PDB entry 4FAN | X-ray diffraction, 2.08 A resolution | chains C and D of the 6 polymer chains in the assembly

# Chain C
Protein: Methylamine dehydrogenase light chain
From: Paracoccus denitrificans
Notes: EC 1.4.9.1
Reference sequence: P22619 (DHML_PARDE); residues 1-131 here correspond to UniProt positions 58-188 (UniProt number = residue number + 57)
Amino-acid sequence (137 residues; each row starts with the number of its first residue):
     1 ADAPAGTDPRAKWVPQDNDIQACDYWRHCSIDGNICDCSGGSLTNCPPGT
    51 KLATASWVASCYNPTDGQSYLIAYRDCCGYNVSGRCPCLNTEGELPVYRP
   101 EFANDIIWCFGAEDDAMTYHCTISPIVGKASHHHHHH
Not modelled in the structure: 1-6, 136-137
Disulfides: Cys-23/Cys-88, Cys-29/Cys-61, Cys-36/Cys-121, Cys-38/Cys-86, Cys-46/Cys-77, Cys-78/Cys-109
Glycans and other covalent adducts: covalent link Trp-57/Trp-108
Modified / non-standard residues: Trp-57 (7-hydroxy-l-tryptophan; 0AF)
Differences from the reference sequence: expression tag (132-137)
Curated features (UniProtKB/Swiss-Prot):
  - modified residue: Trp-57 (Tryptophylquinone)
  - cross-link: Trp-57 to Trp-108 (Tryptophan tryptophylquinone (Trp-Trp))
Reported in the primary citation:
  - contacts within the chain: Trp-57/Trp-108
  - conformationally variable residues (side-chain flip): Trp-57

# Chain D
Protein: Methylamine dehydrogenase heavy chain
From: Paracoccus denitrificans
Notes: EC 1.4.99.3
Reference sequence: A1BB97 (A1BB97_PARDP); residues 2-386 here correspond to UniProt positions 33-417 (UniProt number = residue number + 31)
Amino-acid sequence (385 residues; row label = number of the first residue in the row):
     2 DAPEAETQAQETQGQAAARAAAADLAAGQDDEPRILEAPAPDARRVYVND
    52 PAHFAAVTQQFVIDGEAGRVIGMIDGGFLPNPVVADDGSFIAHASTVFSR
   102 IARGERTDYVEVFDPVTLLPTADIELPDAPRFLVGTYPWMTSLTPDGKTL
   152 LFYQFSPAPAVGVVDLEGKAFKRMLDVPDCYHIFPTAPDTFFMHCRDGSL
   202 AKVAFGTEGTPEITHTEVFHPEDEFLINHPAYSQKAGRLVWPTYTGKIHQ
   252 IDLSSGDAKFLPAVEALTEAERADGWRPGGWQQVAYHRALDRIYLLVDQR
   302 DEWRHKTASRFVVVLDAKTGERLAKFEMGHEIDSINVSQDEKPLLYALST
   352 GDKTLYIHDAESGEELRSVNQLGHGPQVITTADMG
Not modelled in the structure: 2-10
Disulfides: Cys-181/Cys-196

# Interface between chain C and chain D
Contacting residue pairs (84):
  Pro-9(C) with Arg-305(D), hydrogen bond (backbone-side chain); Thr-308(D)
  Arg-10(C) with Asp-299(D), salt bridge; Gln-300(D); Arg-301(D); Asp-302(D), hydrogen bond (backbone-backbone); Arg-305(D); Thr-308(D); Ala-309(D), hydrogen bond (side chain-backbone); Arg-311(D); Glu-332(D), salt bridge
  Ala-11(C) with Arg-305(D)
  Lys-12(C) with Asp-302(D), salt bridge
  Trp-13(C) with Arg-305(D)
  Asp-32(C) with Phe-55(D)
  Gly-79(C) with Ala-103(D); Arg-104(D)
  Tyr-80(C) with Ala-103(D)
  Asn-81(C) with Ala-56(D); Ala-57(D), hydrogen bond (side chain-backbone); Ala-103(D)
  Val-82(C) with His-54(D); Phe-55(D); Ala-56(D), hydrophobic
  Leu-89(C) with Lys-307(D)
  Asn-90(C) with Arg-305(D), hydrogen bond
  Thr-91(C) with Trp-304(D), hydrogen bond (side chain-backbone); His-306(D); Lys-307(D)
  Glu-92(C) with Trp-304(D)
  Gly-93(C) with Trp-304(D)
  Glu-94(C) with Tyr-245(D), hydrogen bond (backbone-side chain); Trp-304(D); His-306(D), salt bridge; Lys-307(D), salt bridge
  Leu-95(C) with Phe-226(D), hydrophobic; Tyr-245(D)
  Pro-96(C) with Phe-226(D); Leu-227(D); Asn-229(D); Tyr-245(D)
  Val-97(C) with Phe-133(D), hydrophobic; Tyr-138(D), hydrophobic; Tyr-182(D); His-183(D); Asn-229(D), hydrogen bond (backbone-side chain)
  Tyr-98(C) with Tyr-182(D), hydrophobic; His-195(D); Arg-197(D); His-221(D); Glu-225(D), hydrogen bond (side chain-backbone); Phe-226(D); Leu-227(D), hydrogen bond (side chain-backbone)
  Arg-99(C) with Arg-197(D); Glu-223(D), salt bridge
  Pro-100(C) with Phe-156(D), hydrophobic; Tyr-182(D)
  Glu-101(C) with Arg-197(D), salt bridge
  Asn-104(C) with Lys-307(D), hydrogen bond
  Asp-105(C) with Val-135(D); Gly-136(D), hydrogen bond (backbone-backbone); Tyr-138(D), hydrogen bond; Asn-229(D), hydrogen bond; Trp-282(D); Lys-307(D), salt bridge
  Ile-106(C) with Phe-133(D), hydrophobic; Val-135(D), hydrophobic
  Ile-107(C) with Phe-55(D), hydrophobic; Phe-79(D), hydrophobic; Leu-80(D), hydrophobic; Leu-134(D), hydrogen bond (backbone-backbone)
  Trp-108(C) with Phe-156(D), hydrophobic
  Phe-110(C) with Phe-156(D), hydrophobic; Ser-157(D)
  Met-117(C) with Phe-79(D); Arg-107(D); Leu-134(D), hydrophobic
  Thr-118(C) with Phe-79(D); Phe-99(D); Ala-103(D), hydrogen bond (side chain-backbone)
  Tyr-119(C) with Phe-55(D), hydrophobic; Phe-79(D)
  His-134(C) with Trp-304(D)
  His-135(C) with Trp-304(D)
Other interface residues (no listed pair), chain C (35 interface residues in all): Gly-33
Other interface residues (no listed pair), chain D (44 interface residues in all): Ala-53, Met-141, Ser-310

# Overview
35 residues of chain C face 44 of chain D across their interface, with 16 hydrogen bonds and 8 salt bridges.
Polar pairs include Arg-10(C)/Asp-299(D), Arg-10(C)/Glu-332(D) and Lys-12(C)/Asp-302(D). The paper reports
conformational variability at Trp-57(C); contacts within the chain involving Trp-57(C) and Trp-108(C).
Here chain C is Methylamine dehydrogenase light chain and chain D is Methylamine dehydrogenase heavy chain,
both from Paracoccus denitrificans. Entry 4FAN (Crystal Structure of WT MauG in Complex with Pre-Methylamine
Dehydrogenase Aged 40 Days) was determined by X-ray diffraction, deposited together with 4FA1, 4FA4, 4FA5,
4FA9, 4FAV and 4FB1.
